PDB entry 8T1L | electron microscopy, 4.83 A resolution (low resolution: residue-level contacts below are approximate; hydrogen-bond / salt-bridge calls are withheld) | chains W and Y of the 26 polymer chains in the assembly

[Chain W]
Molecule: Mediator of RNA polymerase II transcription subunit 28
From: Mus musculus
Reference sequence: Q920D3 (MED28_MOUSE); residue numbers follow UniProt; this construct covers 1-178
Amino-acid sequence (178 residues; numbered 1 to 178; the number before each row is that of its first residue):
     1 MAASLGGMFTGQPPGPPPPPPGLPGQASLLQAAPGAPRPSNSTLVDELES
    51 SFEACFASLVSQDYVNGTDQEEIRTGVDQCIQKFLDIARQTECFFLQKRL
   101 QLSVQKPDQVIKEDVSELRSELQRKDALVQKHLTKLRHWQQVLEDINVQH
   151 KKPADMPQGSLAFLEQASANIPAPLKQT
Unresolved in the structure: 1-31, 151-178
Cystine bridges: C55-C80

[Chain Y]
Molecule: Mediator of RNA polymerase II transcription subunit 30
From: Mus musculus
Reference sequence: Q9CQI9 (MED30_MOUSE); residues 1-178 here = UniProt positions 1-178
Amino-acid sequence (178 residues; each row starts with the number of its first residue):
     1 MSTPPLAPTGMASGPFGGPQAQQAAREVNTATLCRIGQETVQDIVYRTME
    51 IFQLLRNMQLPNGVTYHTGTYQDRLTKLQDHLRQLSILFRKLRLVYDKCN
   101 ENCGGMDPIPVEQLIPYVDEDGSKNDDRAGPPRFASEERREIVEVNKKLK
   151 QKNQQLKQIMDQLRNLIWDINAMLAMRN
Unresolved in the structure: 1-11, 125-137
Swiss-Prot annotation at these positions:
  - modified residue: S2 (N-acetylserine)

[How chain W and chain Y interact]
Pairs across the interface (23; chain W residue first):
  T43(W) - Y96(Y)
  V45(W) - Y96(Y)
  L48(W) - F89(Y)
  L48(W) - L92(Y)
  F52(W) - T48(Y)
  F52(W) - L85(Y)
  F52(W) - F89(Y)
  F56(W) - F52(Y)
  E92(W) - Q38(Y)
  E92(W) - V41(Y)
  F95(W) - G37(Y)
  F95(W) - Q38(Y)
  F95(W) - V41(Y)
  Q97(W) - V111(Y)
  K98(W) - C99(Y)
  R99(W) - R35(Y)
  Q101(W) - P108(Y)
  Q101(W) - I109(Y)
  L102(W) - T30(Y)
  L102(W) - A31(Y)
  Q109(W) - N29(Y)
  E113(W) - T32(Y)
  S120(W) - Q22(Y)
Also at the interface, not in a pair above, chain W (20 interface residues in all): L44, D46, F84, Q105, V110
Also at the interface, not in a pair above, chain Y (25 interface residues in all): C34, V45, R93, N100, G105, D107

[Summary]
The interface between chain W and chain Y involves 20 residues on one side and 25 on the other.
Chain W is Mediator of RNA polymerase II transcription subunit 28 and chain Y is Mediator of RNA polymerase II
transcription subunit 30, both from Mus musculus; the structure, Atomic model of the mammalian mouse Mediator
complex with CKM module, was determined by electron microscopy, deposited together with 8T9D and 8T1I.
